PDB entry 7TEX | electron microscopy, 3.27 A resolution | chains B and E of the 4 polymer chains in the assembly

# Chain B
Molecule: Spike glycoprotein
Source organism: Severe acute respiratory syndrome coronavirus 2
Reference sequence: P0DTC2 (SPIKE_SARS2); numbering as in UniProt; present here: 1-145, 148-1206
Chain sequence (1286 residues; numbered 1 to 1288; 2 numbers in that range are skipped by the numbering (no residue carries them; nothing is unmodelled there); the number before each row is that of its first residue):
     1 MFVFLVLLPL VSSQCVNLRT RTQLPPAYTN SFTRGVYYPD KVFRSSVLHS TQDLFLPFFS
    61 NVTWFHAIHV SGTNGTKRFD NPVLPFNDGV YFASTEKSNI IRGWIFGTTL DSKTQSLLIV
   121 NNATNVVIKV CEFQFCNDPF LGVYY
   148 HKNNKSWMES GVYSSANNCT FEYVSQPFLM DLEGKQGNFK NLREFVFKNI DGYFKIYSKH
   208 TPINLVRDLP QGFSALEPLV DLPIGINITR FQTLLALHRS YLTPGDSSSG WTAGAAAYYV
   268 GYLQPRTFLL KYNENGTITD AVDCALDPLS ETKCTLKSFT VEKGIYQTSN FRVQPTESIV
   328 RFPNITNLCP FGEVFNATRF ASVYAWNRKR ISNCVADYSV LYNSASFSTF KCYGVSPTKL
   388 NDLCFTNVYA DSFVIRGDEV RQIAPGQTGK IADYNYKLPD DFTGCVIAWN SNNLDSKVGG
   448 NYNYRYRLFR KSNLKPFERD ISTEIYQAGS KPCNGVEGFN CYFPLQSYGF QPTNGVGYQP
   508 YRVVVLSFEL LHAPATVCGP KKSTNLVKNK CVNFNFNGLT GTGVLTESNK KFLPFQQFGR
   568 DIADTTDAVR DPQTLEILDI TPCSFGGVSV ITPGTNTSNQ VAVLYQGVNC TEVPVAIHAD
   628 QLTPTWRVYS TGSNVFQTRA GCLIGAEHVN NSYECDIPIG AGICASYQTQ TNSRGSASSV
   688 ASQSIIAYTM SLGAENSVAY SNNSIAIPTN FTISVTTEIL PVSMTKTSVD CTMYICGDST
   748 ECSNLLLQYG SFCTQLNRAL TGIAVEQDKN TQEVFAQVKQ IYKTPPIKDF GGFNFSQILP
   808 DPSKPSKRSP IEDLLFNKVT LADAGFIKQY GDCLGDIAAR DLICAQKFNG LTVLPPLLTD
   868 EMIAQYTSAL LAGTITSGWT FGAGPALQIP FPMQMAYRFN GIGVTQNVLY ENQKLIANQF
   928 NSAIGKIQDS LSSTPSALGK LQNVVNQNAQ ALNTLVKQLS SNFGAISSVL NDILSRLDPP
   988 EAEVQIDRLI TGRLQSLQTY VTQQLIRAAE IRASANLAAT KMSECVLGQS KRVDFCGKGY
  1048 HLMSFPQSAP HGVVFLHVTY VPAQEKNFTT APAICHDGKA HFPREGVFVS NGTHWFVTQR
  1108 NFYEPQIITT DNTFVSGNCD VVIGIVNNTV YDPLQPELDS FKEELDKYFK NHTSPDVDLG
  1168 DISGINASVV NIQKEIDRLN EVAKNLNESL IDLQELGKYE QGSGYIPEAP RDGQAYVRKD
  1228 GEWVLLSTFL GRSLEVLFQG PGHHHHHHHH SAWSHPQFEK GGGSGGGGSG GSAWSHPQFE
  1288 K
Unresolved in the structure: 1-13, 70-76, 148-157, 177-184, 248-256, 621-640, 676-690, 828-855, 1148-1288
Sequence notes: variant Arg19 (Thr in P0DTC2), Gly158 (Arg in P0DTC2), Arg452 (Leu in P0DTC2), Lys478 (Thr in P0DTC2), Gly614 (Asp in P0DTC2), Arg681 (Pro in P0DTC2), Gly682 (Arg in P0DTC2), Ser683 (Arg in P0DTC2), Ser685 (Arg in P0DTC2), Pro817 (Phe in P0DTC2), Pro892 (Ala in P0DTC2), Pro899 (Ala in P0DTC2), Pro942 (Ala in P0DTC2), Asn950 (Asp in P0DTC2), Pro986 (Lys in P0DTC2), Pro987 (Val in P0DTC2); expression tag (1207-1288)
Cystine bridges: Cys15-Cys136, Cys131-Cys166, Cys291-Cys301, Cys336-Cys361, Cys379-Cys432, Cys391-Cys525, Cys480-Cys488, Cys538-Cys590, Cys617-Cys649, Cys662-Cys671, Cys738-Cys760, Cys743-Cys749, Cys1032-Cys1043, Cys1082-Cys1126
Covalently attached groups: N-acetylglucosamine (NAG) linked to Asn17, Asn61, Asn122, Asn165, Asn234, Asn282, Asn331, Asn343, Asn709, Asn717, Asn801, Asn1074, Asn1098, Asn1134
Swiss-Prot annotation at these positions:
  - region: Asn280 to Cys301 (Putative superantigen), Arg403 to Asp405 (Integrin-binding motif), Asn448 to Tyr451, Tyr453 to Phe456 (Immunodominant HLA epitope recognized by the CD8+), Ser816 to Tyr837 (Fusion peptide 1), Lys835 to Phe855 (Fusion peptide 2), Asp1163 to Glu1202 (Heptad repeat 2)
  - site: Arg815, Ser816 (Cleavage)
  - glycosylation: Asn17 (N-linked (GlcNAc...) (complex) asparagine), Asn61 (N-linked (GlcNAc...) (hybrid) asparagine), Asn74 (N-linked (GlcNAc...) (complex) asparagine), Asn122 (N-linked (GlcNAc...) (hybrid) asparagine), Asn165 (N-linked (GlcNAc...) (complex) asparagine), Asn234 (N-linked (GlcNAc...) (high mannose) asparagine), Asn282 (N-linked (GlcNAc...) (complex) asparagine), Thr323 (O-linked (GalNAc) threonine), Ser325 (O-linked (HexNAc...) serine), Asn331 (N-linked (GlcNAc...) (complex) asparagine), Asn343 (N-linked (GlcNAc...) (complex) asparagine), Asn603 (N-linked (GlcNAc...) (hybrid) asparagine), Asn616 (N-linked (GlcNAc...) (complex) asparagine), Asn657 (N-linked (GlcNAc...) (complex) asparagine), Thr676 (O-linked (GlcNAc...) threonine), Thr678 (O-linked (GlcNAc...) threonine), Asn709 (N-linked (GlcNAc...) (high mannose) asparagine), Asn717 (N-linked (GlcNAc...) (hybrid) asparagine), Asn801 (N-linked (GlcNAc...) (hybrid) asparagine), Asn1074 (N-linked (GlcNAc...) (hybrid) asparagine) and 5 more in UniProt
  - natural variant: Leu5 (L5F: In strain: Iota/B.1.526), Ser13 (S13I: In strain: Epsilon/B.1.427/B.1.429), Leu18 (L18F: In strain: Beta/B.1.351, Gamma/P.1 and 1 more), Arg19 (T19R: In strain: Delta/B.1.617.2, Omicron/BA.2 and 4 more; this construct carries the variant), Thr20 (T20N: In strain: Gamma/P.1), Leu24 to Ala27 (sequence variant, change not given here; In strain: Omicron/BA.2, Omicron/BA.2.12.1 and 6 more), Pro26 (P26S: In strain: Gamma/P.1), Gln52 (Q52H: In strain: Omicron/EG.5.1), Ala67 (A67V: In strain: Eta/B.1.525, Omicron/BA.1), His69 to Val70 (deletion: In strain: Alpha/B.1.1.7, Eta/B.1.525 and 5 more), Gly75 (G75V: In strain: Lambda/C.37), Thr76 (T76I: In strain: Lambda/C.37), 75 further natural variant entries in UniProt
  - mutagenesis: His69 to Val70 (Increased incorporation of cleaved spike into virions), Asn121 (N121Q: Partial loss of biliverdin affinity), Arg190 (R190K: Partial loss of biliverdin affinity), Asn234 (N234Q: Increased resistance to neutralizing antibodies), Asn331 (N331Q: Reduced viral infectivity), Asn343 (N343Q: Reduced viral infectivity), Tyr453 (Y453F: Decreased HLA binding to NF9 epitope. Increased binding affinity to human ACE2), Ala475 (A475V: Increased resistance to neutralizing antibodies), Val483 (V483A: Increased resistance to neutralizing antibodies), Glu484 (E484D: Increased replication in human TMEM106B overexpressing cells), Phe490 (F490L: Increased resistance to neutralizing antibodies and human covalescent sera neutralization), Gln493 (Q493N: Reduced host ACE2-binding affinity in vitro; Q493Y: Reduced host ACE2-binding affinity in vitro), 8 further mutagenesis entries in UniProt

# Chain E
Molecule: Processed angiotensin-converting enzyme 2
Source organism: Homo sapiens
Reference sequence: Q9BYF1 (ACE2_HUMAN); numbering as in UniProt (aligned over 18-615)
Chain sequence (606 residues; row label = number of the first residue in the row):
    18 QSTIEEQAKT FLDKFNHEAE DLFYQSSLAS WNYNTNITEE NVQNMNNAGD KWSAFLKEQS
    78 TLAQMYPLQE IQNLTVKLQL QALQQNGSSV LSEDKSKRLN TILNTMSTIY STGKVCNPDN
   138 PQECLLLEPG LNEIMANSLD YNERLWAWES WRSEVGKQLR PLYEEYVVLK NEMARANHYE
   198 DYGDYWRGDY EVNGVDGYDY SRGQLIEDVE HTFEEIKPLY EHLHAYVRAK LMNAYPSYIS
   258 PIGCLPAHLL GDMWGRFWTN LYSLTVPFGQ KPNIDVTDAM VDQAWDAQRI FKEAEKFFVS
   318 VGLPNMTQGF WENSMLTDPG NVQKAVCHPT AWDLGKGDFR ILMCTKVTMD DFLTAHHEMG
   378 HIQYDMAYAA QPFLLRNGAN EGFHEAVGEI MSLSAATPKH LKSIGLLSPD FQEDNETEIN
   438 FLLKQALTIV GTLPFTYMLE KWRWMVFKGE IPKDQWMKKW WEMKREIVGV VEPVPHDETY
   498 CDPASLFHVS NDYSFIRYYT RTLYQFQFQE ALCQAAKHEG PLHKCDISNS TEAGQKLFNM
   558 LRLGKSEPWT LALENVVGAK NMNVRPLLNY FEPLFTWLKD QNKNSFVGWS TDWSPYADHH
   618 HHHHHH
Unresolved in the structure: 18, 615-623
Sequence notes: expression tag (616-623)
Cystine bridges: Cys133-Cys141, Cys530-Cys542
Covalently attached groups: N-acetylglucosamine (NAG) linked to Asn53, Asn90, Asn103, Asn322, Asn432, Asn546
Swiss-Prot annotation at these positions:
  - region (Interaction with SARS-CoV spike glycoprotein): Asp30 to Tyr41, Met82 to Pro84, Lys353 to Arg357
  - active site: Glu375 (Proton acceptor), His505 (Proton donor)
  - binding site (chloride): Arg169, Trp477, Lys481
  - binding site (substrate): Arg273, His345, Pro346, Tyr515
  - binding site (Zn(2+)): His374, His378, Glu402
  - glycosylation (N-linked (GlcNAc...) asparagine): Asn53, Asn90, Asn103, Asn322, Asn432, Asn546
  - mutagenesis: Ser19 (S19P: Increases slightly the interaction with RBD domain of SARS-CoV-2 spike protein), Gln24 to Lys26 (Slightly inhibits interaction with SARS-CoV spike glycoprotein), Gln24 (Q24T: Increases slightly the interaction with RBD domain of SARS-CoV-2 spike protein), Ala25 (A25V: Increases slightly the interaction with RBD domain of SARS-CoV-2 spike protein), Thr27 (T27Y: Increases slightly the interaction with RBD domain of SARS-CoV-2 spike protein. In sACE2.v2.2; increases interaction with RBD domain of SARS-CoV-2 spike protein ...), Leu29 (L29F: Increases slightly the interaction with RBD domain of SARS-CoV-2 spike protein), Lys31 (K31D: Abolishes interaction with SARS-CoV spike glycoprotein; K31Y: Increases slightly the interaction with RBD domain of SARS-CoV-2 spike protein), Asn33 (N33D: Increases slightly the interaction with RBD domain of SARS-CoV-2 spike protein), His34 (H34A: Increases slightly the interaction with RBD domain of SARS-CoV-2 spike protein), Glu37 (E37A: No effect on interaction with SARS-CoV spike glycoprotein), Asp38 (D38A: No effect on interaction with SARS-CoV spike glycoprotein), Leu39 (L39R: Increases slightly the interaction with RBD domain of SARS-CoV-2 spike protein), 48 further mutagenesis entries in UniProt

# Chain B / chain E interface
Residue-residue contacts - 34 pairs, chain B then chain E:
  Lys417(B) - Asp30(E)  salt bridge
  Tyr449(B) - Asp38(E)  hydrogen bond
  Tyr453(B) - His34(E)  hydrogen bond
  Phe456(B) - Thr27(E)
  Ala475(B) - Ser19(E)  hydrogen bond (backbone-backbone)
  Ala475(B) - Gln24(E)
  Gly476(B) - Gln24(E)
  Phe486(B) - Met82(E)  hydrophobic
  Phe486(B) - Tyr83(E)
  Asn487(B) - Gln24(E)
  Asn487(B) - Tyr83(E)  hydrogen bond
  Tyr489(B) - Phe28(E)
  Tyr489(B) - Lys31(E)
  Tyr489(B) - Tyr83(E)  hydrogen bond
  Gln493(B) - Lys31(E)
  Gln493(B) - His34(E)  hydrogen bond
  Gln493(B) - Glu35(E)  hydrogen bond
  Ser494(B) - His34(E)  hydrogen bond (backbone-side chain)
  Gly496(B) - Lys353(E)  hydrogen bond (backbone-side chain)
  Gln498(B) - Asp38(E)
  Gln498(B) - Tyr41(E)
  Gln498(B) - Gln42(E)  hydrogen bond
  Gln498(B) - Lys353(E)
  Thr500(B) - Tyr41(E)  hydrogen bond
  Thr500(B) - Asn330(E)
  Thr500(B) - Asp355(E)
  Thr500(B) - Arg357(E)  hydrogen bond
  Asn501(B) - Tyr41(E)  hydrogen bond
  Asn501(B) - Lys353(E)
  Gly502(B) - Lys353(E)  hydrogen bond (backbone-backbone)
  Gly502(B) - Gly354(E)
  Tyr505(B) - Glu37(E)  hydrogen bond
  Tyr505(B) - Lys353(E)
  Tyr505(B) - Arg393(E)
Interface residues without a listed pair, chain B (21 interface residues in all): Gly446, Leu455, Ser477, Glu484
Interface residues without a listed pair, chain E (21 interface residues in all): Leu79
The authors on this interface:
  - residue pairs: Glu484(B)-Lys31(E)

# In short
Chain B and chain E each contribute 21 residues to their interface; the contacts include 15 hydrogen bonds and
1 salt bridge. Among the polar pairs are Lys417(B)-Asp30(E), Tyr449(B)-Asp38(E) and Tyr453(B)-His34(E). The
paper describes a contact between Glu484(B) and Lys31(E).
Here chain B is Spike glycoprotein (Severe acute respiratory syndrome coronavirus 2) and chain E is Processed
angiotensin-converting enzyme 2 (Homo sapiens). Entry 7TEX (Cryo-EM structure of SARS-CoV-2 Delta (B.1.617.2)
spike protein in complex with human ACE2) was determined by electron microscopy (same publication as 7TEW,
7TEZ and 7TF0).
